2UWW - chains L and M of the 3 polymer chains in the assembly; structure by X-ray diffraction, 2.05 A resolution.

Chain L:
Molecule: Reaction center protein L chain
Organism: Rhodobacter sphaeroides
Reference sequence: P0C0Y8 (RCEL_RHOSH); numbering as in UniProt (aligned over 1-281)
Chain sequence (281 residues; numbered 1 to 281; the number before each row is that of its first residue):
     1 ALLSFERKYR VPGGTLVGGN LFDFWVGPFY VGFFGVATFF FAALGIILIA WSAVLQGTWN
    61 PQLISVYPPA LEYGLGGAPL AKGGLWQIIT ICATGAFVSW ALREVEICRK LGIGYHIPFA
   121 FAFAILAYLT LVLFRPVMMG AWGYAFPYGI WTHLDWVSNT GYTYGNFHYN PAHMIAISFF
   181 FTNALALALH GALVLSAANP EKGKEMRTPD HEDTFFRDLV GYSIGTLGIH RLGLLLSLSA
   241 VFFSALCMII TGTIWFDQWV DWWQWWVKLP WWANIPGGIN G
Metal / ion sites: bacteriochlorophyll a Mg site 1 near His153 (its only coordinating residue here); bacteriochlorophyll a Mg site 2 near His173 (its only coordinating residue here); Fe ion: His190, His230 (shared with His219(M), Glu234(M), His266(M) of chain M)
Small-molecule neighbours:
  - bacteriochlorophyll a (BCL), molecule 1: Ile46, Ile49, Tyr128, Leu131, Phe146, Ile150, His153, Leu154, Trp156, Val157
  - bacteriochlorophyll a (BCL), molecule 2: Phe97, Phe121, Ala124, Ile125, Ala127, Tyr128, Leu131, Trp156, Val157, Ser158, Thr160, Gly161, Tyr162, Asn166, Phe167, His168, His173, Ala176, Ile177, Phe180, Phe181, Val241, Ser244, Ala245, Cys247, Met248
  - bacteriochlorophyll a (BCL), molecule 3: Val157, Tyr162, His168, Phe181
  - bacteriochlorophyll a (BCL), molecule 4: His168, His173, Met174, Ile177, Ser178, Phe181, Thr182, Leu185
  - bacteriopheophytin a (BPH), molecule 1: Thr38, Phe41, Ala42, Gly45, Ile49, Ile89, Cys92, Ala93, Ala96, Phe97, Trp100, Glu104, Ile117, Ala120, Phe121, Phe123, Ala124, Tyr128, Phe146, Tyr148, Gly149, Ile150, His153, Phe180, Ser237, Leu238, Val241
  - bacteriopheophytin a (BPH), molecule 2: Phe181, Ala184, Leu185, Ala188, Leu189, Phe216, Leu219, Val220
  - heptane-1,2,3-triol (HTO): Gln87, Thr90, Ile91, Thr94, Leu133, Trp142
  - ubiquinone-10 (U10): Val26, Phe29, Tyr30, Val31, Gly35, Thr38, Phe39, Trp100, Arg103
  - ubiquinone-2 (UQ2): Thr182, Leu185, Ala186, Leu189, His190, Leu193, Val194, Glu212, Asp213, Phe216, Tyr222, Ser223, Ile224, Gly225, Thr226, Ile229, Leu232

Chain M:
Molecule: Reaction center protein M chain
Organism: Rhodobacter sphaeroides
Reference sequence: P0C0Y9 (RCEM_RHOSH); numbering as in UniProt (aligned over 1-307)
Chain sequence (307 residues; row label = number of the first residue in the row):
     1 AEYQNIFSQV QVRGPADLGM TEDVNLANRS GVGPFSTLLG WFGNAQLGPI YLGSLGVLSL
    61 FSGLMWFFTI GIWFWYQAGW NPAVFLRDLF FFSLEPPAPE YGLSFAAPLK EGGLWLIASF
   121 FMFVAVWSWW GRTYLRAQAL GMGKHTAWAF LSAIWLWMVL GFIRPILMGS WSEAVPYGIF
   181 SHLDWTNNFS LVHGNLFYNP FHGLSIAFLY GSALLFAMHG ATILAVSRFG GERELEQIAD
   241 RGTAAERAAL FWRWTMGFNA TMEGIHRWAI WMAVLVTLTG GIGILLSGTV VDNWYVWGQN
   301 HGMAPLN
Unresolved in the structure: 304-307
Metal / ion sites: bacteriochlorophyll a Mg site 1 near His182 (its only coordinating residue here); bacteriochlorophyll a Mg site 2 near His202 (its only coordinating residue here); Fe ion: His219, Glu234, His266 (shared with His190(L), His230(L) of chain L)
Small-molecule neighbours:
  - bacteriochlorophyll a (BCL), molecule 1: Trp66, Phe67, Leu89, Met122, Trp157, Leu160, Val175, Ile179, His182, Leu183, Trp185, Thr186
  - bacteriochlorophyll a (BCL), molecule 2: Trp66, Met122, Val126, Phe150, Ala153, Ile154, Leu156, Trp157, Leu160, Trp185, Thr186, Asn187, Phe189, Ser190, Asn195, Leu196, Phe197, His202, Ser205, Ile206, Leu209, Tyr210, Val276, Thr277, Gly280, Gly281, Ile284
  - bacteriochlorophyll a (BCL), molecule 3: Thr186, Phe197, Tyr210
  - bacteriochlorophyll a (BCL), molecule 4: Phe197, Gly203, Ile206, Ala207, Tyr210, Gly211, Leu214
  - bacteriopheophytin a (BPH), molecule 1: Ser59, Leu60, Gly63, Leu64, Trp66, Phe67, Ala125, Val126, Trp129, Thr133, Thr146, Ala149, Phe150, Ser152, Ala153, Ala273, Val274, Thr277
  - bacteriopheophytin a (BPH), molecule 2: Tyr210, Ala213, Leu214, Ala217, Met218, Trp252, Thr255, Met256
  - spheroidene (SPO): Trp66, Phe67, Phe68, Ile70, Gly71, Phe74, Trp75, Phe85, Leu89, Phe105, Trp115, Leu116, Ser119, Phe120, Met122, Phe123, Trp157, Met158, Leu160, Gly161, Phe162, Trp171, Val175, Pro176, Tyr177, Gly178, Ile179, His182
  - ubiquinone-10 (U10): Leu214, Leu215, Met218, His219, Thr222, Ile223, Ala245, Ala248, Ala249, Trp252, Met256, Phe258, Asn259, Ala260, Thr261, Met262, Ile265, Trp268, Met272

Interface between chain L and chain M:
Contacting residue pairs (217):
  Leu3(L) with Leu250(M), hydrophobic; Arg253(M); Asn259(M)
  Phe5(L) with Arg241(M); Glu246(M); Leu250(M), hydrophobic
  Glu6(L) with Leu250(M); Arg253(M); Trp254(M), hydrogen bond
  Lys8(L) with Glu246(M), salt bridge
  Tyr9(L) with Thr243(M), hydrogen bond; Glu246(M), hydrogen bond; Arg247(M); Leu250(M), hydrophobic; Trp254(M)
  Arg10(L) with Trp254(M)
  Trp25(L) with Trp254(M)
  Pro28(L) with Arg253(M); Trp254(M); Gly257(M)
  Phe29(L) with Trp254(M); Thr255(M); Met256(M); Gly257(M)
  Tyr30(L) with Trp254(M), hydrogen bond (backbone-backbone)
  Trp100(L) with Thr255(M)
  Arg103(L) with Trp254(M), hydrogen bond (side chain-backbone); Thr255(M), hydrogen bond (side chain-backbone)
  Glu104(L) with Phe251(M); Thr255(M)
  Ile107(L) with Phe251(M), hydrophobic; Trp254(M); Thr255(M)
  Cys108(L) with Phe251(M), hydrophobic
  Lys110(L) with Trp254(M)
  Leu111(L) with Arg247(M), hydrogen bond (backbone-side chain); Phe251(M); Trp254(M), hydrophobic
  Gly112(L) with Arg228(M), hydrogen bond (backbone-side chain); Phe229(M)
  Ile113(L) with Ala225(M); Val226(M), hydrophobic; Arg228(M); Phe229(M), hydrophobic; Arg247(M); Phe251(M), hydrophobic
  Gly114(L) with Ala225(M), hydrogen bond (backbone-backbone); Arg228(M)
  His116(L) with Gln4(M), hydrogen bond (side chain-backbone); Ala221(M); Leu224(M); Ala225(M)
  Ile117(L) with Ala221(M), hydrophobic; Thr222(M); Phe251(M), hydrophobic; Trp252(M), hydrophobic
  Trp151(L) with Phe197(M)
  Leu154(L) with Phe197(M)
  Val157(L) with Phe197(M), hydrophobic
  Ser158(L) with Asn195(M)
  Tyr162(L) with Asn187(M), hydrogen bond; Leu191(M)
  Asn166(L) with Leu183(M); Asn187(M)
  His168(L) with Leu183(M), hydrogen bond (side chain-backbone); Thr186(M); Asn187(M)
  Tyr169(L) with Phe180(M); Asp184(M), hydrogen bond
  Met174(L) with Leu183(M), hydrophobic
  Phe180(L) with Leu209(M); Ala213(M), hydrophobic
  Asn183(L) with Ser212(M); Ala213(M), hydrogen bond (side chain-backbone); Phe216(M)
  Ala184(L) with Leu209(M), hydrophobic; Ala273(M)
  Ala186(L) with Phe216(M)
  Leu187(L) with Ser212(M); Phe216(M); Ala269(M), hydrophobic
  Ala188(L) with Ile270(M); Ala273(M)
  His190(L) with Phe216(M); His219(M), hydrogen bond; Glu234(M), salt bridge; His266(M), hydrogen bond
  Gly191(L) with His266(M)
  Ala192(L) with His145(M); Thr146(M); Ile270(M), hydrophobic
  Val194(L) with Glu234(M); Leu235(M); His266(M)
  Leu195(L) with His145(M); Glu263(M); His266(M); Arg267(M); Ile270(M), hydrophobic
  Ser196(L) with Met142(M); Gly143(M), hydrogen bond (backbone-backbone); His145(M)
  Ala197(L) with Leu235(M), hydrophobic
  Ala198(L) with Leu235(M)
  Asn199(L) with Gly143(M); His145(M); Glu263(M), hydrogen bond; Arg267(M), hydrogen bond
  Pro200(L) with Gly141(M); Gly143(M)
  Glu201(L) with Gln138(M); Gly141(M), hydrogen bond (backbone-backbone); Met142(M); Lys144(M), salt bridge
  Lys204(L) with Gly141(M)
  Met206(L) with Leu235(M)
  Arg207(L) with Glu22(M), salt bridge; Leu140(M), hydrogen bond (side chain-backbone); Gly141(M); Met142(M); Leu235(M)
  Thr208(L) with Leu235(M)
  Pro209(L) with Leu235(M)
  Asp210(L) with Met20(M)
  His211(L) with Met20(M); Glu22(M), salt bridge; Met142(M)
  Glu212(L) with Leu235(M)
  Asp213(L) with Asn44(M)
  Thr214(L) with Gly19(M); Met20(M), hydrogen bond (side chain-backbone); Arg29(M); Leu140(M)
  Phe215(L) with Thr133(M); Arg136(M); Ala137(M); Leu140(M), hydrophobic; Thr146(M)
  Arg217(L) with Asp17(M); Asn44(M); Gln46(M); Gly48(M); Pro49(M); Ile50(M)
  Asp218(L) with Val24(M); Arg29(M), salt bridge; Ile50(M); Tyr51(M), hydrogen bond (backbone-backbone); Arg132(M), hydrogen bond (backbone-side chain)
  Leu219(L) with Trp129(M); Arg132(M), hydrogen bond (backbone-side chain); Thr133(M)
  Val220(L) with Ile50(M)
  Gly221(L) with Leu47(M); Gly48(M), hydrogen bond (backbone-backbone); Pro49(M); Ile50(M)
  Tyr222(L) with Leu39(M); Gly43(M); Asn44(M), hydrogen bond (side chain-backbone); Gln46(M); Leu47(M), hydrophobic
  Ser223(L) with Asn44(M), hydrogen bond (backbone-side chain)
  Ile224(L) with Gly43(M); Asn44(M), hydrogen bond (backbone-backbone)
  Gly225(L) with Asn44(M)
  Thr226(L) with Glu232(M)
  Leu227(L) with Asn5(M); Leu224(M), hydrophobic; Glu232(M)
  Gly228(L) with Phe42(M)
  Ile229(L) with Phe216(M)
  His230(L) with His219(M), hydrogen bond; Gly220(M); Ile223(M); Glu234(M), salt bridge; His266(M)
  Arg231(L) with Tyr3(M); Asn5(M), hydrogen bond (side chain-backbone); Ile6(M), hydrogen bond (side chain-backbone); Phe7(M); Ser8(M), hydrogen bond; Trp41(M); Phe42(M), hydrogen bond (side chain-backbone); Leu224(M)
  Leu232(L) with Phe42(M)
  Gly233(L) with Phe216(M)
  Leu234(L) with Ala217(M); Leu224(M), hydrophobic
  Leu235(L) with Phe42(M), hydrophobic
  Ser237(L) with Ala213(M); Ala217(M), hydrogen bond (side chain-backbone)
  Trp263(L) with Phe180(M), hydrophobic
  Trp266(L) with Leu86(M), hydrogen bond (side chain-backbone); Arg87(M), hydrogen bond (side chain-backbone)
  Val267(L) with Arg87(M); Phe91(M), hydrophobic
  Trp272(L) with Ala83(M); Leu86(M), hydrophobic; Arg87(M), hydrogen bond (backbone-side chain)
  Ile275(L) with Asn81(M); Ala83(M), hydrophobic; Val84(M), hydrophobic; Arg87(M), hydrogen bond (backbone-side chain)
  Pro276(L) with Val84(M)
  Gly277(L) with Val84(M); Arg87(M), hydrogen bond (backbone-side chain)
  Gly278(L) with Gln77(M), hydrogen bond (backbone-backbone); Val84(M); Asp88(M)
  Ile279(L) with Asp88(M), hydrogen bond (backbone-side chain); Phe91(M); Phe92(M), hydrophobic
  Asn280(L) with Arg87(M); Asp88(M), hydrogen bond (backbone-side chain); Phe91(M)
  Gly281(L) with Arg87(M)
Other interface residues (no listed pair), chain L (99 interface residues in all): Gln62, Tyr115, Ala120, Asp155, Phe181, Leu189, Leu193, Leu238, Ala273
Other interface residues (no listed pair), chain M (102 interface residues in all): Glu2, Ala78, Phe90, Ala149, Tyr198, Leu215, Met218, Ile238, Ala239, Ala249, Met272, His301

Summary:
The interface between chain L and chain M involves 99 residues on one side and 102 on the other; the contacts
include 43 hydrogen bonds and 7 salt bridges. Among the polar pairs are Lys8(L)-Glu246(M), His190(L)-Glu234(M)
and Glu201(L)-Lys144(M).
Chain L is Reaction center protein L chain and chain M is Reaction center protein M chain, both from
Rhodobacter sphaeroides; the structure, X-ray high resolution structure of the photosynthetic reaction center
from Rb. sphaeroides at pH 6.5 in ..., was determined by X-ray diffraction together with 2J8C, 2J8D, 2UWS,
2UWT, 2UWU, 2UWV and 7 further entries from the same study.
